6X2M - chains A and C of the 3 polymer chains in the assembly; structure by X-ray diffraction, 2.35 A resolution.

[Chain A]
Molecule: GTP-binding nuclear protein Ran
Source organism: Homo sapiens
UniProtKB: P62826 (RAN_HUMAN); numbering as in UniProt (aligned over 1-216)
Chain sequence (216 residues; numbered 1 to 216; the number before each row is that of its first residue):
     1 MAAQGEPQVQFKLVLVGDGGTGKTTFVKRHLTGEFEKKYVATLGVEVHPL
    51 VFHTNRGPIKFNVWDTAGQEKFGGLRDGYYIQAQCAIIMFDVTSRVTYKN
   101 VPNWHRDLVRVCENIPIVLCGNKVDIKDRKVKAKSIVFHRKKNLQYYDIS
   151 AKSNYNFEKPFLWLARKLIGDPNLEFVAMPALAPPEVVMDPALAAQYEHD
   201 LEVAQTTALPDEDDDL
Unresolved in the structure: 1-8
UniProt features mapped onto this chain:
  - region: Lys37 to Val45 (Switch-I), Gly68 to Gln84 (Switch-II), Asp211 to Leu216 (Interaction with RANBP1)
  - binding site (GTP): Asp18 to Thr25, Glu36 to Thr42, Gly68, Asn122 to Asp125, Ser150 to Lys152
  - site: Gln69 (Essential for GTP hydrolysis)
  - modified residue: Ala2 (N-acetylalanine), Thr24 (Phosphothreonine), Lys37 (N6-acetyllysine), Lys60 (N6-acetyllysine), Lys71 (N6-acetyllysine), Lys99 (N6-acetyllysine), Lys134 (N6-acetyllysine), Lys159 (N6-acetyllysine)
  - cross-link (Glycyl lysine isopeptide (Lys-Gly)): Lys71 (interchain with G-Cter in SUMO2), Lys152 (interchain with G-Cter in SUMO2)

[Chain C]
Molecule: Exportin-1
Source organism: Saccharomyces cerevisiae
Notes: engineered mutation(s): 377-413 deleted
UniProtKB: P30822 (XPO1_YEAST); residue numbers follow UniProt; this construct covers 1-376, 414-1058
Chain sequence (1024 residues; each row starts with the number of its first residue; note: 37 numbers in that range are skipped by the numbering (no residue carries them; nothing is unmodelled there); numbers below 1 keep their minus sign (Gly-2 is residue -2)):
    -2 GGSMEGILDFSNDLDIALLDQVVSTFYQGSGVQQKQAQEILTKFQDNPDA
    48 WQKADQILQFSTNPQSKFIALSILDKLITRKWKLLPNDHRIGIRNFVVGM
    98 IISMCQDDEVFKTQKNLINKSDLTLVQILKQEWPQNWPEFIPELIGSSSS
   148 SVNVCENNMIVLKLLSEEVFDFSAEQMTQAKALHLKNSMSKEFEQIFKLC
   198 FQVLEQGSSSSLIVATLESLLRYLHWIPYRYIYETNILELLSTKFMTSPD
   248 TRAITLKCLTEVSNLKIPQDNDLIKRQTVLFFQNTLQQIATSVMPVTADL
   298 KATYANANGNDQSFLQDLAMFLTTYLARNRALLESDESLRELLLNAHQYL
   348 IQLSKIEERELFKTTLDYWHNLVADLFYE
   414 PLKKHIYEEICSQLRLVIIENMVRPEEVLVVENDEGEIVREFVKESDTIQ
   464 LYKSEREVLVYLTHLNVIDTEEIMISKLARQIDGSEWSWHNINTLSWAIG
   514 SISGTMSEDTEKRFVVTVIKDLLGLCEQKRGKDNKAVVASDIMYVVGQYP
   564 RFLKAHWNFLRTVILKLFEFMHETHEGVQDMACDTFIKIVQKCKYHFVIQ
   614 QPRESEPFIQTIIRDIQKTTADLQPQQVHTFYKACGIIISEERSVAERNR
   664 LLSDLMQLPNMAWDTIVEQSTANPTLLLDSETVKIIANIIKTNVAVCTSM
   714 GADFYPQLGHIYYNMLQLYRAVSSMISAQVAAEGLIATKTPKVRGLRTIK
   764 KEILKLVETYISKARNLDDVVKVLVEPLLNAVLEDYMNNVPDARDAEVLN
   814 CMTTVVEKVGHMIPQGVILILQSVFECTLDMINKDFTEYPEHRVEFYKLL
   864 KVINEKSFAAFLELPPAAFKLFVDAICWAFKHNNRDVEVNGLQIALDLVK
   914 NIERMGNVPFANEFHKNYFFIFVSETFFVLTDSDHKSGFSKQALLLMKLI
   964 SLVYDNKISVPLYQEAEVPQGTSNQVYLSQYLANMLSNAFPHLTSEQIAS
  1014 FLSALTKQCKDLVVFKGTLRDFLVQIKEVGGDPTDYLFAEDKENA
Unresolved in the structure: -2, 447-449, 978-980, 1053-1058
Sequence notes: expression tag (-2 to 0); conflict Gly537 (Asp in P30822), Cys539 (Thr in P30822), Glu540 (Val in P30822), Gln541 (Lys in P30822), Cys1022 (Tyr in P30822)

[Interface between chain A and chain C]
Residue-residue contacts (62; chain A residue first):
  Lys38(A) with Thr850(C)
  Gly44(A) with Gln35(C)
  Val45(A) with Gln35(C)
  Val47(A) with Gln31(C)
  Trp64(A) with Phe23(C), hydrophobic; Gln31(C)
  Lys71(A) with Asp947(C), salt bridge
  Gly74(A) with Gln42(C), hydrogen bond (backbone-side chain)
  Leu75(A) with Phe23(C), hydrophobic; Leu38(C); Gln42(C)
  Asp77(A) with Phe65(C); Ser69(C); Lys117(C), salt bridge
  Gly78(A) with Tyr24(C), hydrogen bond (backbone-side chain); Phe65(C)
  Tyr79(A) with Phe23(C), hydrophobic; Gln35(C), hydrogen bond; Thr39(C)
  Ile81(A) with Tyr24(C); Gln62(C); Phe65(C), hydrophobic
  Gln82(A) with Gln25(C), hydrogen bond; Gln62(C)
  Val96(A) with Ser950(C)
  Asn103(A) with Phe169(C); Glu172(C)
  Arg106(A) with Phe169(C); Gln173(C), hydrogen bond
  Arg110(A) with Asn113(C), hydrogen bond (backbone-side chain); Leu120(C); Leu161(C); Glu164(C), salt bridge; Glu165(C), salt bridge
  Val111(A) with Asn113(C), hydrogen bond (backbone-side chain)
  Glu113(A) with Asn113(C); Asn116(C), hydrogen bond
  Arg129(A) with Ser459(C)
  Lys134(A) with Asp364(C)
  His139(A) with Glu357(C), salt bridge
  Arg140(A) with Met317(C); Lys360(C); Thr361(C), hydrogen bond; Asp364(C), salt bridge
  Lys141(A) with Lys254(C), hydrogen bond (backbone-side chain); Thr257(C); Glu258(C), salt bridge
  Asn143(A) with Lys254(C), hydrogen bond; Ser310(C); Gln313(C), hydrogen bond; Asp314(C), hydrogen bond
  Gln145(A) with Glu355(C), hydrogen bond
  Tyr146(A) with Glu357(C)
  Asp148(A) with Asp460(C)
  Tyr155(A) with Glu458(C); Asp460(C), hydrogen bond
  Lys167(A) with Gln309(C), hydrogen bond
  Pro172(A) with Ala302(C); Asn303(C)
  Thr206(A) with Ile749(C)
  Ala208(A) with Lys752(C)
  Glu212(A) with Arg757(C)
Also at the interface, not in a pair above, chain A (44 interface residues in all): Lys12, Leu43, Gln69, Asn100, Pro102, Asp128, Ala133, Ser153, Asn156, Asp215
Also at the interface, not in a pair above, chain C (54 interface residues in all): Ile66, Ala304, Arg453, Val456, Thr461, Gln463, Ser467, Asp899, Lys949

[Overview]
44 residues of chain A face 54 of chain C across their interface, with 16 hydrogen bonds and 7 salt bridges.
Polar pairs include Lys71(A)-Asp947(C), Asp77(A)-Lys117(C) and Arg110(A)-Glu164(C). Curated annotation
(UniProt) lists 23 GTP-binding residues on chain A.
Chain A is GTP-binding nuclear protein Ran (Homo sapiens) and chain C is Exportin-1 (Saccharomyces
cerevisiae); the structure, Crystal Structure of unliganded CRM1-Ran-RanBP1, was determined by X-ray
diffraction, deposited together with 6X2O, 6X2P, 6X2R, 6X2S, 6X2U, 6X2V and 3 further entries.
